3FFN - chain A; structure by X-ray diffraction, 3.00 A resolution.

== Chain A ==
Name: Gelsolin
Source organism: Homo sapiens
Reference sequence: P06396 (GELS_HUMAN); residues -26 to 755 here correspond to UniProt positions 1-782 (UniProt number = residue number + 27)
Sequence (782 residues; each row starts with the number of its first residue; numbers below 1 keep their minus sign (Met-26 is residue -26)):
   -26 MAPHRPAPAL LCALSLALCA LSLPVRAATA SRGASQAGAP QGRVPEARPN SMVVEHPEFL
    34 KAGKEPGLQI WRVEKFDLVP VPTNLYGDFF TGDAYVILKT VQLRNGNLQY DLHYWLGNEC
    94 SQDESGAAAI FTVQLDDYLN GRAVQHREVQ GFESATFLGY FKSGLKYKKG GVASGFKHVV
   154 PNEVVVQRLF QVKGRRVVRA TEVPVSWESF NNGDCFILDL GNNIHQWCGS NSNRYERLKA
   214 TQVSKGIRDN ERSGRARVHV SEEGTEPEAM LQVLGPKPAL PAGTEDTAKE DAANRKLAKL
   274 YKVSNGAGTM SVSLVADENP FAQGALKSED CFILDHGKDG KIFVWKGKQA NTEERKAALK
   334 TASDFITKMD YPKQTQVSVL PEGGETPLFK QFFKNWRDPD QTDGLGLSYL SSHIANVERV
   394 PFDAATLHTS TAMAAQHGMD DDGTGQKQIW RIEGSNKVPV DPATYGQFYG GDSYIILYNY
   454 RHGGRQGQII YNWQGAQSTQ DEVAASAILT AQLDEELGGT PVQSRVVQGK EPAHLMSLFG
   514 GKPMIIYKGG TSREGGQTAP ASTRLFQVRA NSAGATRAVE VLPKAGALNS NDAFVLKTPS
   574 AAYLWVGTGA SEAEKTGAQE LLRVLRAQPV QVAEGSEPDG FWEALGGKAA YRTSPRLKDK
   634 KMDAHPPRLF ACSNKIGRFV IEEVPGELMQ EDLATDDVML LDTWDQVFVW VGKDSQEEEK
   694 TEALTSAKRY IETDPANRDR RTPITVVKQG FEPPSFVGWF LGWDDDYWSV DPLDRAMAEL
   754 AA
Not modelled in the structure: -26 to 22, 259-263
UniProt features mapped onto this chain:
  - region: Asp96 to Gly99 (Actin-actin interfilament contact point)
  - binding site (Ca(2+)): Gly65, Asp66, Glu97, Asp109, Gly114, Ala116, Val145, Gly186, Asp187, Glu209, Asp259, Glu302, Asp303, Glu327, Gly444, Asp445, Glu475, Asp487, Gly492, Pro494 and 7 more in UniProt
  - binding site (a 1,2-diacyl-sn-glycero-3-phospho-(1D-myo-inositol-4,5-bisphosphate)): Lys135 to Lys142, Arg161 to Arg169
  - modified residue: Tyr59 (Phosphotyrosine), Tyr382 (Phosphotyrosine), Tyr438 (Phosphotyrosine), Lys557 (N6-acetyllysine), Tyr576 (Phosphotyrosine), Tyr624 (Phosphotyrosine), Thr715 (Phosphothreonine)
Reported in the primary citation:
  - contacts within the chain: Arg168-Asp669, Arg168-Glu209, Arg168-Asn206, Arg169-Asp670, Arg207-Asp744, Arg207-Asp747
  - disease-associated variants - D187N, D187Y: abolished binding to Ca2+ (citing earlier work)

== Overview ==
UniProt lists 27 Ca2+-binding residues and 17 residues binding
1,2-diacyl-sn-glycero-3-phospho-(1D-myo-inositol-4,5-bisphosphate). From the paper: D187N and D187Y abolish
binding to Ca2+; contacts within the chain involving Arg168, Asp669 and Glu209 among others.
Chain A is Gelsolin (Homo sapiens); the structure, Crystal structure of calcium-free human gelsolin, was
determined by X-ray diffraction.
